7SAL - chain A; structure by X-ray diffraction, 1.93 A resolution.

[Chain A]
Name: mCherry
From: Discosoma sp
Chain sequence (237 residues; numbered -7 to 231; 2 numbers in that range are skipped by the numbering (no residue carries them; nothing is unmodelled there); the number before each row is that of its first residue; numbers below 1 keep their minus sign (Ser-7 is residue -7)):
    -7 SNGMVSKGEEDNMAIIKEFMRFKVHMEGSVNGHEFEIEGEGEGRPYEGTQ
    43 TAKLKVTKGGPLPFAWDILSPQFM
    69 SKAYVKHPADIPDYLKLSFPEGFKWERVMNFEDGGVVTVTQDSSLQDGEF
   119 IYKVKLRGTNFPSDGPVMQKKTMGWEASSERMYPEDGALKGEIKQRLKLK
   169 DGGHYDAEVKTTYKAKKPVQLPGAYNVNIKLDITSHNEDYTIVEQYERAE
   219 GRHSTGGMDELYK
Disordered / not traced: -7 to 3, 224-231
Modified residues: Met66 ({(4Z)-4-(4-hydroxybenzylidene)-2-[3-(methylthio)propanimidoyl]-5-oxo-4,5-dihydro-1H-imidazol-1-yl}acetic acid; NRQ)
Covalently attached groups: covalent link Met66-Ser69

[Summary]
Chain A is mCherry (Discosoma sp); the structure, Crystal Structure of LaM6 Nanobody bound to mCherry, was
determined by X-ray diffraction together with 7SAH, 7SAI and 7SAK from the same study.
